PDB entry 9CYT | electron microscopy, 3.70 A resolution | chains J and B of the 10 polymer chains in the assembly

Chain J:
Name: Outer capsid protein lambda-2
Organism: Mammalian orthoreovirus 3 Dearing
Notes: EC 2.7.7.50, 2.1.1.56
Reference sequence: P11079 (LMBD2_REOVD); residues 1-1289 here = UniProt positions 1-1289
Chain sequence (1289 residues; row label = number of the first residue in the row):
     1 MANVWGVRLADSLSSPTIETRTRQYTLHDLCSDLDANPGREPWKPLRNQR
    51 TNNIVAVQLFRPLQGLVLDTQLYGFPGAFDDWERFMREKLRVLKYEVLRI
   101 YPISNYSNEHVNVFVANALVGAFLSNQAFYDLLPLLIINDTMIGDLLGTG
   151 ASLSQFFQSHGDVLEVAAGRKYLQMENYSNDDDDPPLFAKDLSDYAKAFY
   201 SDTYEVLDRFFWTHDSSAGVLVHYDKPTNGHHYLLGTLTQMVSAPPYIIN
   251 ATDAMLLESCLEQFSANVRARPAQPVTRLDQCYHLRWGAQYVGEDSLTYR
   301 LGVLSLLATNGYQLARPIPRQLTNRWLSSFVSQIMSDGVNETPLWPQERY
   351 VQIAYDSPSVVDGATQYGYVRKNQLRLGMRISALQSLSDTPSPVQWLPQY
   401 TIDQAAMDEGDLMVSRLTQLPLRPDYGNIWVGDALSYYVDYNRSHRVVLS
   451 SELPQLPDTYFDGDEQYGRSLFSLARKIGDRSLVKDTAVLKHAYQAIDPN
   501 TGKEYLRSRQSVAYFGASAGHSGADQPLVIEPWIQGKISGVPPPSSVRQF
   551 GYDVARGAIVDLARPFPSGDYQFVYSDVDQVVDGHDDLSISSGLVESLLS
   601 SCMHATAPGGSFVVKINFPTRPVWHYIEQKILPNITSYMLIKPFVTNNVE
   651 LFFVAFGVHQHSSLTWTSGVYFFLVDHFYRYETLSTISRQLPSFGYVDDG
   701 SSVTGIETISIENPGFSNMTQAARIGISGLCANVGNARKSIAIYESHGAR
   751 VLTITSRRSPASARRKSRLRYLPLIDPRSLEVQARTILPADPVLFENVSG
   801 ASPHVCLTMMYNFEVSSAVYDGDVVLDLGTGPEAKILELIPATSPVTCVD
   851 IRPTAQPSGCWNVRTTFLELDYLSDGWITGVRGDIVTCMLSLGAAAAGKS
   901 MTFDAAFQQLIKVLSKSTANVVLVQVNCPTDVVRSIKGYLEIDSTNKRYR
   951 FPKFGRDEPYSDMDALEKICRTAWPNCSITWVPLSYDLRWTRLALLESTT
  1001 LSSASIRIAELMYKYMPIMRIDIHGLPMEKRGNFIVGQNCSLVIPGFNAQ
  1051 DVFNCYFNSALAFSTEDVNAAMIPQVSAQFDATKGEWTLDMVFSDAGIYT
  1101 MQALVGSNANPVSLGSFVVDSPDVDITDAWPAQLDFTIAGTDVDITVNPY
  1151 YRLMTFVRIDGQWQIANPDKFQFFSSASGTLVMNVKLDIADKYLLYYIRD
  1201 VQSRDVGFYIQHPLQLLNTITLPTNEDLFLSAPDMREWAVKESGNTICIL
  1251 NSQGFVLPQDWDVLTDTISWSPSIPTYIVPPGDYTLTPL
Not modelled in the structure: 1

Chain B:
Name: Outer capsid protein mu-1N
Organism: Mammalian orthoreovirus 3 Dearing
Reference sequence: P11078 (MU1_REOVD); residues 1-708 here = UniProt positions 1-708
Chain sequence (708 residues; row label = number of the first residue in the row):
     1 MGNASSIVQTINVTGDGNVFKPSAETSSTAVPSLSLSPGMLNPGGVPWIA
    51 VGDETSVTSPGALRRMTSKDIPETAIINTDNSSGAVPSESALVPYIDEPL
   101 VVVTEHAITNFTKAEMALEFNREFLDKMRVLSVSPKYSDLLTYVDCYVGV
   151 SARQALNNFQKQVPVITPTRQTMYVDSIQAALKALEKWEIDLRVAQTLLP
   201 TNVPIGEVSCPMQSVVKLLDDQLPDDSLIRRYPKEAAVALAKRNGGIQWM
   251 DVSEGTVMNEAVNAVAASALAPSASAPPLEEKSKLTEQAMDLVTAAEPEI
   301 IASLAPVPAPVFAIPPKPADYNVRTLRIDEATWLRMIPKSMNTPFQIQVT
   351 DNTGTNWHLNLRGGTRVVNLDQIAPMRFVLDLGGKSYKETSWDPNGKKVG
   401 FIVFQSKIPFELWTAASQIGQATVVNYVQLYAEDSSFTAQSIIATTSLAY
   451 NYEPEQLNKTDPEMNYYLLATFIDSAAITPTNMTQPDVWDALLTMSPLSA
   501 GEVTVKGAVVSEVVPADLIGSYTPESLNASLPNDAARCMIDRASKIAEAI
   551 KIDDDAGPDEYSPNSVPIQGQLAISQLETGYGVRIFNPKGILSKIASRAM
   601 QAFIGDPSTIITQAAPVLSDKNNWIALAQGVKTSLRTKSLSAGVKTAVSK
   651 LSSSESIQNWTQGFLDKVSAHFPAPKPDCPTSGDSGESSNRRVKRDSYAG
   701 VVKRGYTR
Not modelled in the structure: 1-42, 676-708
Swiss-Prot annotation at these positions:
  - site: N42, P43 (Cleavage)
  - lipidation: G2 (N-myristoyl glycine)
  - glycosylation (N-linked (GlcNAc...) asparagine): N3, N12, N81, N110, N458, N482, N528, N659
  - mutagenesis: G2 (G2A: Complete loss of myristoylation and binding to sigma-3 protein), N42 (N42T: Complete loss of proteolytic cleavage)

Chain J / chain B interface:
Residue-residue contacts (8; chain J residue first):
  N340(J) - T58(B)  hydrogen bond (backbone-side chain)
  E341(J) - T58(B)
  E341(J) - S59(B)
  W345(J) - D53(B)  hydrogen bond
  W345(J) - S56(B)
  Q347(J) - E54(B)
  T879(J) - P306(B)
  G880(J) - P306(B)
Interface residues without a listed pair, chain J (10 interface residues in all): T342, P343, Q374, R376
Interface residues without a listed pair, chain B (9 interface residues in all): V51, G61, A62

In short:
10 residues of chain J face 9 of chain B across their interface, with 2 hydrogen bonds. Polar pairs include
N340(J)-T58(B) and W345(J)-D53(B). UniProt lists 2 mutagenesis sites on chain B.
Here chain J is Outer capsid protein lambda-2 and chain B is Outer capsid protein mu-1N, both from Mammalian
orthoreovirus 3 Dearing. Entry 9CYT (Cryo-EM structure of MRV outer shell) was determined by electron
microscopy together with 9CYX and 9CYY from the same study.
